PDB entry 7SAU | electron microscopy, 3.00 A resolution | chains B and F of the 7 polymer chains in the assembly

[Chain B]
Protein: GldM
Source organism: Schleiferia thermophila str. Yellowstone
Notes: fragment: C-terminal TEV cleavage site and TwinStrep Tag
Reference sequence: A0A085L0Z7 (A0A085L0Z7_9FLAO); numbering as in UniProt (aligned over 1-229)
Sequence (268 residues; each row starts with the number of its first residue):
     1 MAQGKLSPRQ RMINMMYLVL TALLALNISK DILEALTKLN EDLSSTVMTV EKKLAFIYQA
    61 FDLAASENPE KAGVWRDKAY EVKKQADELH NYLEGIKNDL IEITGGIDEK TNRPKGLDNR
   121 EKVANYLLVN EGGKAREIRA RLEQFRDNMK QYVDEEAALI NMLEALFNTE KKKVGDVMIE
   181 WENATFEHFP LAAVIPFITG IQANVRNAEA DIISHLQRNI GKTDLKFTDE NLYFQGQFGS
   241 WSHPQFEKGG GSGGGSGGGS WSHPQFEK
Disordered / not traced: 1-4, 221-268
Sequence notes: expression tag (230-268)

[Chain F]
Protein: Gliding motility protein GldL
Source organism: Schleiferia thermophila str. Yellowstone
Reference sequence: A0A369A7G0 (A0A369A7G0_9FLAO); residue numbers follow UniProt; this construct covers 1-223
Sequence (223 residues; numbered 1 to 223; the number before each row is that of its first residue):
     1 MPLIDVNGKK FKNFLAKLYG FGASIVILGA MFKILHWTGA DLMLIIGLST EAVIFFFSAF
    61 EKPAPEYDWT LVYPELAGVE DLDSKNNALV PQGGTSLTQE LDNMLKEASI DEELIKSLGD
   121 GLRKFGDAAL KLNETIDAAE GTQKYTEQIT LAAKHMESLN ALYAVQLEGT ASQMELQNAL
   181 IEKLGSSIEN TEKLSTELSE LVTNMSALNK VYGGMLSAMG VSK
Disordered / not traced: 1-5, 77-223

[Chain B / chain F interface]
Residue-residue contacts (15; chain B residue first):
  Asn14(B) - Phe55(F)
  Met15(B) - Phe55(F)  hydrophobic
  Tyr17(B) - Tyr19(F)  hydrogen bond
  Tyr17(B) - Glu51(F)  hydrogen bond
  Leu18(B) - Val26(F)  hydrophobic
  Leu18(B) - Glu51(F)
  Thr21(B) - Val26(F)
  Thr21(B) - Ala30(F)
  Leu24(B) - Ile34(F)  hydrophobic
  Ala25(B) - Lys33(F)
  Ala25(B) - Leu44(F)  hydrophobic
  Ile28(B) - Lys33(F)
  Ile28(B) - Ile34(F)  hydrophobic
  Ile28(B) - His36(F)  hydrogen bond (backbone-side chain)
  Ser29(B) - Lys33(F)
Other interface residues (no listed pair), chain B (12 interface residues in all): Lys5, Lys30, Asp31
Other interface residues (no listed pair), chain F (11 interface residues in all): Leu48, Glu66

[Overview]
12 residues of chain B face 11 of chain F across their interface, with 3 hydrogen bonds. Polar contacts
include Tyr17(B)-Tyr19(F), Tyr17(B)-Glu51(F) and Ile28(B)-His36(F).
Here chain B is GldM and chain F is Gliding motility protein GldL, both from Schleiferia thermophila str.
Yellowstone. Entry 7SAU (Structure of GldLM, the proton-powered motor that drives Type IX protein secretion
and gliding motility in ...) was determined by electron microscopy, deposited together with 7SAT, 7SAX, 7SAZ
and 7SB2.
